6RW9 - chains C and D of the 5 polymer chains in the assembly; structure by electron microscopy, 3.27 A resolution.

[Chain C (and D)]
Molecule: Insecticidal toxin protein TcdA4
From: Morganella morganii subsp. morganii
Notes: chain D of this document is another copy of the same molecule, construct and numbering; everything in this record applies to it too
Amino-acid sequence (2469 residues; row label = number of the first residue in the row):
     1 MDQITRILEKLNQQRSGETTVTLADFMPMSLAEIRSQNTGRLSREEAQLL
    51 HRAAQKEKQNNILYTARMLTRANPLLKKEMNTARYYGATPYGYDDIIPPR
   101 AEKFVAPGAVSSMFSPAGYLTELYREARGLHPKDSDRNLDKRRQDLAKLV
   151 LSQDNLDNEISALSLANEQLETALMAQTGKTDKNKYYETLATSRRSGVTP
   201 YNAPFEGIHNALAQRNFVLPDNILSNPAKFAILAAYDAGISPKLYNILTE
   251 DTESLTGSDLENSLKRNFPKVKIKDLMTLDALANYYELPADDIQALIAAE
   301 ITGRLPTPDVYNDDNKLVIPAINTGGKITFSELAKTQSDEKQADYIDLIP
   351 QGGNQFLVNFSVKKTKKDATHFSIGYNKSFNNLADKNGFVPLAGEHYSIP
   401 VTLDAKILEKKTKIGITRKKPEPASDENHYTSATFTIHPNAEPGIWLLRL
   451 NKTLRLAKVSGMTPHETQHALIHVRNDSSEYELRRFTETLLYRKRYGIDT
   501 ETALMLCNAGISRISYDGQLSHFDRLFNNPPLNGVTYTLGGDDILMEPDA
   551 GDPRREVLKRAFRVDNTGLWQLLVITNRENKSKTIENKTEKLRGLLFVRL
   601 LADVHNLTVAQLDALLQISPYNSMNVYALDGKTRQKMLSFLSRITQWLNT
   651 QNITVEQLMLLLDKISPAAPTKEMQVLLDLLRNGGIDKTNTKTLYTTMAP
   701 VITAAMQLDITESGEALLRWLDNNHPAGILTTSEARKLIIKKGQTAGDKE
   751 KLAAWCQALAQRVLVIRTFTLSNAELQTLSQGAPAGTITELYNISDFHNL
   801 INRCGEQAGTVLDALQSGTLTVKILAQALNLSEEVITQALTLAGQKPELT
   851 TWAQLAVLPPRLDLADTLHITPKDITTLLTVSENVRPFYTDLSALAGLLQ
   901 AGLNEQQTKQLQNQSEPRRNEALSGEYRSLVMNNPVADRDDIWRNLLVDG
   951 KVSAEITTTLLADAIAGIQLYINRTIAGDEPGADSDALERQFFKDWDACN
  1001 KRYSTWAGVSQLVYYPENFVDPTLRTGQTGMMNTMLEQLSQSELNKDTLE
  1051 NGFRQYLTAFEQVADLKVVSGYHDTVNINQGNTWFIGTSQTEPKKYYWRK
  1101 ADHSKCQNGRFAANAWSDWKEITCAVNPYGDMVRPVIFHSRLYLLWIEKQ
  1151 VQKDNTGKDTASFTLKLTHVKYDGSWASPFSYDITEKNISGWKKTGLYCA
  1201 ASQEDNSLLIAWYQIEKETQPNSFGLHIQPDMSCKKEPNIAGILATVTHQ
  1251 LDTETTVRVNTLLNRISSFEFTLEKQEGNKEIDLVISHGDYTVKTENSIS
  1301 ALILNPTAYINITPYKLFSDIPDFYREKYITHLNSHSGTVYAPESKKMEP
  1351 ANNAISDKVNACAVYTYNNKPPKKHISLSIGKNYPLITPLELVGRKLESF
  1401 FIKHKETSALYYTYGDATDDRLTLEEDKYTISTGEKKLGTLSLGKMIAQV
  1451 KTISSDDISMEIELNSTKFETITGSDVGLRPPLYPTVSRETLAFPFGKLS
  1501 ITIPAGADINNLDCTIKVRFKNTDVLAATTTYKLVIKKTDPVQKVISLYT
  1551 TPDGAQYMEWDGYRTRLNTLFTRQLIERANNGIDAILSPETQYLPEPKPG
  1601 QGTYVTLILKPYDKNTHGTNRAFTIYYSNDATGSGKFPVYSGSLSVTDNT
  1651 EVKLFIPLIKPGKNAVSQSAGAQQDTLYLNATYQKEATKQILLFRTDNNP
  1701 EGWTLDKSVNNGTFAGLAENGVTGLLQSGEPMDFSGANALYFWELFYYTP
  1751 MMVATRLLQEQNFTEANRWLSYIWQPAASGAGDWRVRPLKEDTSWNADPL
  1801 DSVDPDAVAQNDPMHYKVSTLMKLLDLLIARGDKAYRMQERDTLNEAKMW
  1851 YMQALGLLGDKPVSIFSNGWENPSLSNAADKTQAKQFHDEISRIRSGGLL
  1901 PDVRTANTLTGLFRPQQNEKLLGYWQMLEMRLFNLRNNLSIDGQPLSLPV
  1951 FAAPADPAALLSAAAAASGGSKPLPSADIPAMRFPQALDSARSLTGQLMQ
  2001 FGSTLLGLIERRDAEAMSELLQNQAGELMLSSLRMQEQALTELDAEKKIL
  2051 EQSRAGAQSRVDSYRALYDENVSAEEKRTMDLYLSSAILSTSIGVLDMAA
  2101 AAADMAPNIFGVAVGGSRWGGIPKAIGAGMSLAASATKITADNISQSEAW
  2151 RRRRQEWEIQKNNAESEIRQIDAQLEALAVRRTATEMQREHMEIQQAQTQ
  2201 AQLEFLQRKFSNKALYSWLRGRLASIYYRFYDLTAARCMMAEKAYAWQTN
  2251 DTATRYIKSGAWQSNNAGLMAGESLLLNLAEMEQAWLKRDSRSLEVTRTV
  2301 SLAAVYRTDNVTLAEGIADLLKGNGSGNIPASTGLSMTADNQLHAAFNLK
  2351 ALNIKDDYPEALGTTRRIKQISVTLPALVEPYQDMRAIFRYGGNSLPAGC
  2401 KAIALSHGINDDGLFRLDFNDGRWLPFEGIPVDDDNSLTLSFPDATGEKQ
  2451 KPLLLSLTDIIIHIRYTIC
Not modelled in the structure: 1-20, 81-99, 1323-1446, 1662-1673, 1904-1905, 2331-2337

[Chain C / chain D interface]
Pairs across the interface (330):
  Gln294(C) with Ser1864(D), hydrogen bond (side chain-backbone); Ile1865(D); Phe1866(D)
  Ala298(C) with Phe1866(D), hydrophobic; Ser1867(D)
  Ile301(C) with Ser1867(D)
  Ile322(C) with Ser1867(D)
  Gly325(C) with Val1863(D); Ile1865(D)
  Gln355(C) with Asn1872(D)
  Gly518(C) with Asn158(D), hydrogen bond (backbone-side chain)
  Pro530(C) with Thr908(D); Gln912(D)
  Leu532(C) with Gly897(D); Gln900(D)
  Asn533(C) with Asn184(D), hydrogen bond (backbone-side chain); Ser893(D), hydrogen bond; Ala896(D); Gly897(D)
  Gly534(C) with Asn184(D), hydrogen bond (backbone-side chain)
  Val535(C) with Asn184(D)
  Asp549(C) with Lys873(D), salt bridge
  Glu556(C) with Ala894(D); Gly897(D); Leu898(D), hydrogen bond (side chain-backbone); Ala901(D)
  Lys559(C) with Asp874(D), salt bridge; Leu898(D); Ala901(D)
  Arg560(C) with Ala901(D)
  Asn566(C) with Thr871(D)
  Thr567(C) with Glu834(D); Val835(D); Thr871(D)
  Glu656(C) with Asn830(D)
  Thr671(C) with Asp813(D)
  Lys672(C) with Asp813(D), hydrogen bond (backbone-side chain)
  Leu680(C) with Trp2218(D), hydrophobic
  Gly685(C) with Arg2229(D)
  Lys688(C) with Asp2232(D), salt bridge
  Thr696(C) with Tyr2228(D)
  Thr697(C) with Tyr2228(D)
  Pro700(C) with Gly2221(D); Ala2224(D), hydrophobic; Ser2225(D)
  Ala704(C) with Ser2217(D), hydrogen bond (backbone-side chain); Trp2218(D), hydrophobic
  Ala705(C) with Trp2218(D), hydrophobic
  Gln707(C) with Arg2012(D), hydrogen bond (backbone-side chain)
  Leu708(C) with Arg2012(D), hydrogen bond (backbone-side chain); Arg2220(D), hydrogen bond (backbone-side chain)
  Asp709(C) with Arg2012(D), salt bridge; Arg2220(D)
  Glu712(C) with Ser1968(D)
  Ala774(C) with Ala1965(D), hydrophobic
  Glu775(C) with Ala1963(D)
  Gln777(C) with Ser1968(D)
  Ile801(C) with Ala1963(D)
  Asn802(C) with Leu1961(D); Ser1962(D); Ala1963(D), hydrogen bond (side chain-backbone)
  Gly805(C) with Ser1962(D); Ala1963(D); Ala1964(D), hydrogen bond (backbone-backbone)
  Glu806(C) with Ala1964(D)
  Gly809(C) with Ala1964(D); Ala1965(D)
  Gln906(C) with Val1950(D); Phe1951(D), hydrogen bond (side chain-backbone)
  Asp940(C) with Arg1936(D), salt bridge
  Trp943(C) with Lys1848(D); Met1852(D), hydrophobic; Arg1936(D)
  Arg944(C) with Met1852(D)
  Asp949(C) with Lys1848(D), salt bridge; Arg1936(D), salt bridge
  Lys951(C) with Arg1936(D)
  Val952(C) with Lys1848(D); Arg1936(D)
  Ser953(C) with Arg1936(D), hydrogen bond (backbone-backbone); Asn1937(D)
  Glu955(C) with Asn1938(D); Ser1947(D), hydrogen bond
  Ile956(C) with Asn1937(D); Asn1938(D)
  Thr957(C) with Arg1841(D)
  Thr958(C) with Arg1841(D)
  Thr959(C) with Arg1841(D)
  Ala962(C) with Arg1841(D)
  Gln969(C) with Met1849(D)
  Asn973(C) with Met1849(D)
  Ala977(C) with Pro1776(D), hydrophobic; Ala1777(D)
  Gly978(C) with Ala1777(D); Ala1778(D); Ser1779(D); Gly1780(D)
  Ser985(C) with Ala1778(D)
  Asp997(C) with Asn1767(D), hydrogen bond; Trp1850(D)
  Ala998(C) with Thr1764(D)
  Lys1001(C) with Trp1850(D); Gln1853(D), hydrogen bond
  Arg1002(C) with Arg1831(D); Glu1846(D), salt bridge; Trp1850(D)
  His1139(C) with Ile1576(D)
  Ser1140(C) with Asn1580(D)
  Arg1141(C) with Glu1061(D), salt bridge; Ile1576(D)
  Lys1171(C) with Thr1058(D)
  Tyr1172(C) with Arg1054(D), hydrogen bond (backbone-side chain); Leu1057(D); Thr1058(D), hydrogen bond (backbone-side chain); Glu1061(D); Ile1576(D); Ala1579(D), hydrophobic
  Asp1173(C) with Thr1058(D), hydrogen bond (backbone-side chain)
  Ser1178(C) with Glu1092(D), hydrogen bond (side chain-backbone)
  Phe1180(C) with Gln1090(D); Thr1091(D); Glu1092(D)
  Ser1181(C) with Glu1092(D), hydrogen bond
  Pro1230(C) with Gln1090(D), hydrogen bond (backbone-side chain)
  Asp1231(C) with Gln1090(D), hydrogen bond (backbone-side chain); Arg1573(D), salt bridge
  Met1232(C) with Gln1090(D)
  Ser1475(C) with Thr1723(D); Gly1724(D); Leu1725(D); Leu1726(D), hydrogen bond (backbone-backbone)
  Asp1476(C) with Leu1726(D); Gln1727(D), hydrogen bond (backbone-side chain)
  Val1477(C) with Gln1727(D)
  Leu1479(C) with Glu1791(D)
  Arg1480(C) with Glu1651(D), salt bridge
  Ala1981(C) with Asp2290(D)
  Met1982(C) with Leu2287(D), hydrophobic
  Gln1997(C) with Met1999(D); Leu2276(D)
  Phe2001(C) with Met1999(D), hydrophobic; Glu2273(D)
  Arg2011(C) with Glu2010(D), salt bridge
  Glu2037(C) with Ala1955(D); Pro1957(D)
  Glu2075(C) with Ser1040(D); Arg1756(D), salt bridge; Gln1759(D)
  Arg2078(C) with Thr1023(D); Leu1036(D); Ser1040(D), hydrogen bond
  Leu2082(C) with Glu1037(D)
  Ser2092(C) with Ser1175(D), hydrogen bond
  Val2095(C) with Lys1171(D); Trp1176(D); Ser1178(D)
  Leu2096(C) with Thr1123(D)
  Ala2099(C) with Ser1178(D)
  Phe2110(C) with Gln1152(D); Lys1153(D)
  Gly2111(C) with Lys1153(D); Asp1154(D)
  Val2112(C) with Val2112(D), hydrophobic
  Ala2113(C) with Phe2110(D); Ala2113(D), hydrophobic
  Val2114(C) with Asn2108(D); Ile2109(D); Phe2110(D), hydrogen bond (backbone-backbone)
  Gly2115(C) with Asn2108(D)
  Gly2116(C) with Asn2108(D), hydrogen bond (backbone-backbone)
  Ser2117(C) with Asn2108(D), hydrogen bond (backbone-side chain)
  Arg2118(C) with Arg2118(D)
  Trp2119(C) with Ala2103(D); Asp2104(D); Asn2108(D)
  Gly2120(C) with Ala2100(D); Ala2103(D); Asp2104(D), hydrogen bond (backbone-side chain)
  Pro2123(C) with Leu2096(D); Ala2100(D), hydrophobic
  Lys2124(C) with Asp2097(D); Ala2100(D)
  Ile2126(C) with Leu2096(D), hydrophobic
  Gly2127(C) with Ile2093(D); Leu2096(D)
  Met2130(C) with Ser2092(D); Ile2093(D), hydrophobic
  Ser2131(C) with Ile2093(D); Leu2132(D)
  Ala2134(C) with Ser2086(D), hydrogen bond (backbone-side chain); Leu2089(D), hydrophobic; Ser2090(D)
  Thr2137(C) with Leu2082(D); Ser2086(D)
  Lys2138(C) with Tyr2083(D)
  Thr2140(C) with Leu2082(D)
  Ala2141(C) with Thr2079(D), hydrogen bond (backbone-side chain); Leu2082(D), hydrophobic
  Asp2142(C) with Tyr2083(D), hydrogen bond
  Ile2144(C) with Glu2075(D); Leu2082(D), hydrophobic
  Ser2145(C) with Thr2079(D), hydrogen bond; Gln2146(D), hydrogen bond
  Glu2148(C) with Ser2073(D); Glu2075(D); Glu2076(D)
  Arg2151(C) with Ser2073(D)
  Arg2152(C) with Leu2067(D); Ser2073(D); Glu2076(D), salt bridge; Arg2153(D); Trp2157(D)
  Gln2155(C) with Leu2067(D)
  Glu2156(C) with Leu2067(D); Trp2157(D), hydrogen bond
  Ile2159(C) with Ser2063(D); Tyr2064(D); Leu2067(D), hydrophobic
  Asn2162(C) with Ser2059(D)
  Asn2163(C) with Arg2060(D), hydrogen bond
  Ser2166(C) with Gln2052(D), hydrogen bond (side chain-backbone); Gly2056(D)
  Arg2169(C) with Gln2052(D)
  Gln2170(C) with Ser2053(D), hydrogen bond
  Ala2173(C) with Lys2048(D); Ile2049(D)
  Gln2174(C) with Ile2049(D)
  Glu2176(C) with Lys2048(D), salt bridge
  Ala2177(C) with Ala2045(D), hydrophobic; Glu2046(D); Ile2049(D), hydrophobic
  Val2180(C) with Gln2038(D); Thr2041(D); Glu2042(D)
  Arg2181(C) with Glu2042(D), salt bridge
  Thr2183(C) with Gln2038(D)
  Met2187(C) with Arg2034(D); Met2035(D); Gln2038(D)
  Gln2188(C) with Met2035(D)
  His2191(C) with Leu2028(D); Ser2031(D), hydrogen bond; Met2035(D)
  Ile2194(C) with Leu2028(D), hydrophobic
  Gln2195(C) with Leu2028(D)
  Gln2196(C) with Ala1958(D); Leu1960(D)
  Gln2198(C) with Gln2024(D), hydrogen bond (side chain-backbone); Glu2027(D), hydrogen bond; Leu2028(D)
  Gln2200(C) with Leu1960(D); Ser1962(D), hydrogen bond
  Ala2201(C) with Gln2024(D)
  Gln2202(C) with Leu2021(D); Gln2024(D), hydrogen bond
  Glu2204(C) with Ser1962(D)
  Phe2205(C) with Asp2013(D); Ala2016(D), hydrophobic; Met2017(D), hydrophobic
  Leu2206(C) with Met2017(D), hydrophobic
  Gln2207(C) with Ala1964(D)
  Arg2208(C) with Ser1962(D); Ala1963(D), hydrogen bond (side chain-backbone)
  Lys2209(C) with Asp2013(D)
  Phe2210(C) with Ile2009(D), hydrophobic; Asp2013(D), hydrogen bond (backbone-side chain); Asn2265(D); Asn2266(D); Ala2267(D), hydrophobic
  Ser2211(C) with Asp2013(D), hydrogen bond
  Leu2215(C) with Asn2266(D)
  Tyr2216(C) with Leu2006(D), hydrophobic; Glu2010(D)
  Trp2218(C) with Asn2266(D)
  Leu2219(C) with Leu2006(D), hydrophobic; Leu2269(D); Met2270(D)
  Arg2222(C) with Gly2260(D), hydrogen bond (side chain-backbone); Ala2261(D), hydrogen bond (side chain-backbone); Gln2263(D); Asn2266(D), hydrogen bond; Leu2269(D), hydrogen bond (side chain-backbone); Met2270(D)
  Leu2223(C) with Met2270(D)
  Arg2229(C) with Leu2277(D); Glu2281(D)
  Phe2230(C) with Ala2280(D), hydrophobic
  Leu2233(C) with Leu2277(D), hydrophobic; Ala2280(D), hydrophobic; Glu2281(D); Gln2284(D)
  Ala2236(C) with Gln2284(D)
  Arg2237(C) with Ala2280(D); Glu2283(D), salt bridge; Gln2284(D); Leu2287(D)
  Tyr2382(C) with Thr2299(D); Ile2461(D), hydrophobic; His2463(D)
  Asp2384(C) with Thr2297(D); Arg2298(D)
  Met2385(C) with Tyr2358(D)
  Arg2386(C) with Asp2357(D), salt bridge; Tyr2358(D)
  Ile2388(C) with Leu2362(D), hydrophobic
  Ala2398(C) with Ser2291(D)
  Gly2399(C) with Ser2291(D), hydrogen bond (backbone-side chain); Arg2292(D)
  Cys2400(C) with Arg2292(D)
  Ala2402(C) with Leu2294(D)
  Ile2403(C) with Leu2294(D)
  Ala2404(C) with Leu2294(D); Glu2295(D); Val2296(D), hydrophobic
  Ser2406(C) with Thr2297(D)
  Gly2413(C) with Glu2295(D)
  Leu2414(C) with Arg2292(D); Glu2295(D)
  Phe2415(C) with Glu2295(D); Phe2419(D), hydrophobic; Arg2465(D)
  Arg2416(C) with Phe2419(D); Asn2420(D)
  Arg2423(C) with Asp2290(D), salt bridge
  Trp2424(C) with Arg2292(D), hydrogen bond (backbone-side chain)
  Pro2426(C) with Arg2292(D)
  Pro2443(C) with Tyr2358(D), hydrophobic; Pro2359(D)
  Asp2444(C) with Asp2356(D); Asp2357(D)
Interface residues without a listed pair, chain C (227 interface residues in all): Ala290, Thr302, Thr324, Asp517, Asn529, Trp570, Glu673, Gly684, Val701, Thr703, Thr711, Arg803, Ala808, Gln910, Leu970, Arg974, Ile976, Asp979, Phe1138, Asn1155, Pro1179, Ser1455, Gly1474, Gly1478, Tyr1484, Glu1490, Gly1497, Ser1990, Leu1994, Leu2008, Leu2030, Pro2107, Ile2109, Ala2133, Ala2184, Ala2197, Ile2226, Met2240, Ala2387, Leu2405
Interface residues without a listed pair, chain D (224 interface residues in all): Ala101, Glu102, Lys183, Thr810, Gln838, Gln1055, Cys1124, Ala1125, Gln1150, Val1151, Asn1155, Ala1177, Pro1179, Leu1575, Glu1577, Asp1842, Asn1845, Gly1856, Glu1871, Ala1959, Arg1992, Leu2020, Ser2032, Glu2070, Asn2071, Val2072, Ala2106, Pro2107, Gly2111, Ile2139, Asp2142, Lys2213, Trp2262, Ser2274, Trp2286, Lys2288, Thr2374

[Summary]
Chain C and chain D form an interface of 227 and 224 residues respectively; the contacts include 56 hydrogen
bonds and 19 salt bridges. Polar pairs include Asp549(C)-Lys873(D), Lys559(C)-Asp874(D) and
Lys688(C)-Asp2232(D).
Both chains are Insecticidal toxin protein TcdA4 (Morganella morganii subsp. morganii). Entry 6RW9 (Cryo-EM
structure of Morganella morganii TcdA4) was determined by electron microscopy, deposited together with 6RW6,
6RW8, 6RWA and 6RWB.
